PDB entry 6MSW | X-ray diffraction, 2.17 A resolution | chain D

Chain D:
Protein: Deoxyribose-phosphate aldolase
From: Bacillus halodurans C-125
Notes: EC 4.1.2.4
UniProt: Q9KD67 (DEOC_BACHD); numbering as in UniProt (aligned over 1-224)
Amino-acid sequence (224 residues; each row starts with the number of its first residue):
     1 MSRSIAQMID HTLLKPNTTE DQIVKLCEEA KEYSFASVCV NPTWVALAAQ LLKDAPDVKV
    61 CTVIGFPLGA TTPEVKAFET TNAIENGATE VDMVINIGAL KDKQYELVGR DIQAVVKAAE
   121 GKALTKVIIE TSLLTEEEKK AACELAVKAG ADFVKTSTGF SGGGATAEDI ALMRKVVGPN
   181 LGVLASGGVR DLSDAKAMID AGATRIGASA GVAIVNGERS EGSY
Unresolved in the structure: 1-3, 220-224
Construct notes: engineered mutation Leu184 (Lys in Q9KD67)
What the authors report for this chain:
  - catalytic residues: Asp92, Lys155 (proposed by the authors, not directly observed)
  - mutagenesis - D92A, K126A, K155A: abolished catalytic activity
  - mutagenesis - K15A, D92A, K126A, K155A: abolished catalytic activity on acetaldehyde condensation
  - mutagenesis - T12A, F66A, I128A, F160E, F160H, F160K, F160M, F160Q, F160W, M173T, S223DEL/Y224DEL, Y224A, Y224F, Y224DEL: decreased catalytic activity
  - mutagenesis - T12A, Y224A, Y224F, Y224DEL: unchanged catalytic activity on acetaldehyde condensation
  - mutagenesis - K15A: abolished catalytic activity on retro-aldol
  - mutagenesis - L14A: decreased expression
  - mutagenesis - F160A, F160K, F160M, F160Q, F160W: unchanged catalytic activity
  - mutagenesis - F160Y: increased catalytic activity
  - mutagenesis - F160E, F160H, F160Y: increased catalytic activity on acetaldehyde condensation
  - mutagenesis - F160Y/M173I, I170V, M173I, M173L, M173V: increased catalytic activity on 1,3BDO
  - mutagenesis - I170A: decreased catalytic activity on 1,3BDO

Overview:
From the paper: catalytic residues Asp92 and Lys155; T12A, F66A and I128A, among others, reduce catalytic
activity; 27 substitutions were tested in all.
Chain D is Deoxyribose-phosphate aldolase (Bacillus halodurans C-125); the structure, Crystal structure of
BH1352 2-deoxyribose-5-phosphate from Bacillus halodurans, K184L mutant, was determined by X-ray diffraction
together with 6D33 from the same study.
